Entry 3MWL (X-ray diffraction, 1.60 A resolution); this record covers chains A and B.

Chain A (and B):
Molecule: Heat resistant RNA dependent ATPase
Organism: Thermus thermophilus
Notes: fragment: N-terminal domain; chain B of this document is another copy of the same molecule, construct and numbering; everything in this record applies to it too
UniProtKB: Q72GF3 (Q72GF3_THET2); residues 1-207 here correspond to UniProt positions 8-214 (UniProt number = residue number + 7)
Amino-acid sequence (207 residues; row label = number of the first residue in the row):
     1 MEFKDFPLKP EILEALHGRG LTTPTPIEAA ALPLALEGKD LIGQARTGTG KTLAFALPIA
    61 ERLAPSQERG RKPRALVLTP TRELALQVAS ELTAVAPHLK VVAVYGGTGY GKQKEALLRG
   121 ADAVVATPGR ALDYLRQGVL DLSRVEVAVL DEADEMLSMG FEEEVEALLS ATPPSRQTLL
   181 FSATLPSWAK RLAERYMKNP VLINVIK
Differences from the reference sequence: engineered mutation Glu-28 (Gln35 in Q72GF3)
Reported in the primary citation:
  - binding site for 8-oxoadenosine: Thr-23, Glu-28, Gly-50
  - mutagenesis - Q28E: abolished catalytic activity on ATP
  - mutagenesis - Q28E: abolished binding to mantADP

Interface between chain A and chain B:
Pairs across the interface (29; chain A residue first):
  Met-1(A) / Phe-6(B)  hydrophobic
  Met-1(A) / Pro-7(B)  hydrophobic
  Met-1(A) / Pro-33(B)  hydrophobic
  Asp-5(A) / Asp-5(B)
  Phe-6(A) / Met-1(B)  hydrophobic
  Pro-7(A) / Met-1(B)  hydrophobic
  Pro-26(A) / Leu-34(B)
  Ala-29(A) / Pro-33(B)
  Ala-30(A) / Ala-30(B)
  Ala-30(A) / Leu-34(B)  hydrophobic
  Pro-33(A) / Met-1(B)  hydrophobic
  Pro-33(A) / Ala-29(B)
  Pro-33(A) / Pro-33(B)  hydrophobic
  Leu-34(A) / Pro-26(B)
  Leu-34(A) / Ala-29(B)  hydrophobic
  Leu-34(A) / Ala-30(B)  hydrophobic
  Glu-37(A) / Met-1(B)
  Asn-199(A) / Lys-207(B)
  Val-201(A) / Ile-203(B)  hydrophobic
  Val-201(A) / Asn-204(B)
  Val-201(A) / Val-205(B)  hydrophobic
  Leu-202(A) / Leu-202(B)
  Leu-202(A) / Ile-203(B)
  Leu-202(A) / Asn-204(B)  hydrogen bond (backbone-backbone)
  Ile-203(A) / Leu-202(B)
  Asn-204(A) / Val-201(B)
  Asn-204(A) / Leu-202(B)  hydrogen bond (backbone-backbone)
  Val-205(A) / Val-201(B)  hydrophobic
  Lys-207(A) / Asn-199(B)
Also at the interface, not in a pair above, chain A (18 interface residues in all): Pro-200
Also at the interface, not in a pair above, chain B (18 interface residues in all): Lys-39, Pro-200

Summary:
The chain A/chain B interface involves 18 residues from each chain; the contacts include 2 hydrogen bonds. Its
one hydrogen bond, Leu-202(A)/Asn-204(B), is backbone to backbone. The paper reports a binding site for
8-oxoadenosine at Thr-23(A), Glu-28(A) and Gly-50(A); Q28E of chain A abolishes catalytic activity on ATP.
Both chains are Heat resistant RNA dependent ATPase (Thermus thermophilus). Entry 3MWL (Q28E mutant of HERA
N-terminal RecA-like domain in complex with 8-OXOADENOSINE) was determined by X-ray diffraction together with
3NEJ, 3MWJ and 3MWK from the same study.
